PDB entry 8U6Y | electron microscopy, 2.80 A resolution | chains L and M of the 34 polymer chains in the assembly

[Chain L]
Molecule: Proteasome subunit beta type-5
Source organism: Saccharomyces cerevisiae S288C
Notes: EC 3.4.25.1
Reference sequence: P30656 (PSB5_YEAST); numbering as in UniProt (aligned over 1-287)
Chain sequence (287 residues; row label = number of the first residue in the row):
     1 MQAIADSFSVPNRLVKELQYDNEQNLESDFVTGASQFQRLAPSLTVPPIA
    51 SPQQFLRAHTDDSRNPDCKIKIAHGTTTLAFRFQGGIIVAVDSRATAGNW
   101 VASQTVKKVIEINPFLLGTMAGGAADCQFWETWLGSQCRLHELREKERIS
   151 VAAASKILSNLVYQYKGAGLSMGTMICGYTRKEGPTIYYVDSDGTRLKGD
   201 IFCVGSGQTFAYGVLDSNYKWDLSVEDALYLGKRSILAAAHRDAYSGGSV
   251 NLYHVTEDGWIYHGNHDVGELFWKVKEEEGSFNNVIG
Disordered / not traced: 10-13, 60-75, 91-107, 241-250, 265-287

[Chain M]
Molecule: Proteasome subunit beta type-6
Source organism: Saccharomyces cerevisiae S288C
Notes: EC 3.4.25.1
Reference sequence: P23724 (PSB6_YEAST); the construct has insertions or renumbered stretches relative to UniProt, so the offset changes along the chain: 1-184 = UniProt 1-184; 187-191 = UniProt 188-192; 193-241 = UniProt 193-241
Chain sequence (241 residues; numbered 1 to 241 plus 3 insertion-coded residues; 3 numbers in that range are skipped by the numbering (no residue carries them; nothing is unmodelled there); the number before each row is that of its first residue; a row labelled like 184A-184C holds insertion residues (184A, then the next letters in order)):
     1 MATIASEYSSEASNTPIEHQFNPYGDNGGTILGIAGEDFAVLAGDTRNIT
    51 DYSINSRYEPKVFDCGDNIVMSANGFAADGDALVKRFKNSVKWYHFDHND
   101 KKLSINSAARNIQHLLYGKRFFPYYVHTIIAGLDEDGKGAVYSFDPVGSY
   151 EREQCRAGGAAASLIMPFLDNQVNFKNQYEPGTN
184A-184C GKV
   187 KKPLK
   193 YLSVEEVIKLVRDSFTSATERHIQVGDGLEILIVTKDGVRKEFYELKRD
Disordered / not traced: 1-20, 184A-184C

[Interface between chain L and chain M]
Residue-residue contacts - 43 pairs, chain L then chain M:
  Ser28(L) - Arg86(M)  hydrogen bond (backbone-side chain)
  Asp29(L) - Arg86(M)  salt bridge
  Asp29(L) - Asn89(M)  hydrogen bond (backbone-side chain)
  Phe30(L) - Asn89(M)  hydrogen bond (backbone-side chain)
  Phe30(L) - Ser90(M)
  Phe30(L) - Trp93(M)  hydrogen bond (backbone-side chain)
  Phe30(L) - Leu115(M)  hydrophobic
  Val31(L) - Trp93(M)
  Gly33(L) - Trp93(M)
  Ala34(L) - Asp97(M)
  Phe37(L) - Asn111(M)
  Phe37(L) - His114(M)
  Phe37(L) - Leu115(M)  hydrophobic
  Ser43(L) - Gly118(M)
  Leu44(L) - Tyr117(M)
  Leu44(L) - Gly118(M)
  Leu44(L) - Phe121(M)  hydrophobic
  Thr45(L) - Gly118(M)  hydrogen bond (backbone-backbone)
  Thr45(L) - Lys119(M)
  Thr45(L) - Phe121(M)  hydrogen bond (backbone-backbone)
  Thr45(L) - Phe122(M)
  Val46(L) - Phe121(M)  hydrophobic
  Pro47(L) - Phe121(M)
  Phe55(L) - Pro23(M)  hydrophobic
  Phe55(L) - Tyr24(M)
  Phe55(L) - Phe122(M)  hydrophobic
  His59(L) - Pro123(M)
  His59(L) - Tyr125(M)
  Ala125(L) - Tyr117(M)
  Ala125(L) - Val147(M)  hydrophobic
  Ala125(L) - Ser149(M)
  Asp126(L) - Tyr117(M)  hydrogen bond
  Asp126(L) - Arg120(M)  salt bridge
  Gln128(L) - Gln113(M)
  Gln128(L) - Ser149(M)
  Gln128(L) - Tyr150(M)  hydrogen bond (side chain-backbone)
  Phe129(L) - His114(M)
  Phe129(L) - Tyr117(M)  hydrophobic
  Trp130(L) - Tyr117(M)  hydrogen bond
  Thr132(L) - Arg110(M)
  Tyr165(L) - Phe121(M)  hydrophobic
  Ala168(L) - Phe121(M)
  Leu170(L) - Arg120(M)
Other interface residues (no listed pair), chain L (26 interface residues in all): Leu56, Ala124, Gly169
Other interface residues (no listed pair), chain M (24 interface residues in all): Gly148

[Summary]
26 residues of chain L face 24 of chain M across their interface, with 9 hydrogen bonds and 2 salt bridges.
Polar contacts include Asp29(L)-Arg86(M), Asp126(L)-Arg120(M) and Ser28(L)-Arg86(M).
Chain L is Proteasome subunit beta type-5 and chain M is Proteasome subunit beta type-6, both from
Saccharomyces cerevisiae S288C; the structure, Preholo-Proteasome from Beta 3 D205 deletion, was determined by
electron microscopy, deposited together with 8U7U.
